3GSX - chains A and P of the 3 polymer chains in the assembly; structure by X-ray diffraction, 2.10 A resolution.

# Chain A
Protein: HLA class I histocompatibility antigen, A-2 alpha chain
Source organism: Homo sapiens
UniProt: P01892 (1A02_HUMAN); residues 1-274 here correspond to UniProt positions 25-298 (UniProt number = residue number + 24)
Amino-acid sequence (274 residues; each row starts with the number of its first residue):
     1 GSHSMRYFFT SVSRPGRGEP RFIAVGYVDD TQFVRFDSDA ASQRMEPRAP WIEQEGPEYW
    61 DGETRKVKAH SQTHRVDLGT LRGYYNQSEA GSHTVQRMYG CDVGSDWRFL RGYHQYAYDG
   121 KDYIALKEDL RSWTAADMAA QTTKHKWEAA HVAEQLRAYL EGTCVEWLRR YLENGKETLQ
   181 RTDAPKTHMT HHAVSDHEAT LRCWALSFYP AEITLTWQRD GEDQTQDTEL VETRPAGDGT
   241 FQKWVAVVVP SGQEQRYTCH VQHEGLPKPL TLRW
Differences from the reference sequence: engineered mutation Val245 (Ala269 in P01892)
Disulfide bonds: Cys101-Cys164, Cys203-Cys259

# Chain P
Protein: HCMV pp65 fragment 495-503, variant T8V (NLVPMVAVV)
Amino-acid sequence (9 residues; row label = number of the first residue in the row):
     1 NLVPMVAVV

# Interface between chain A and chain P
Pairs across the interface (41; chain A residue first):
  Met5(A) - Asn1(P)
  Tyr7(A) - Asn1(P)  hydrogen bond (side chain-backbone)
  Tyr7(A) - Leu2(P)  hydrophobic
  Phe9(A) - Leu2(P)  hydrophobic
  Met45(A) - Leu2(P)  hydrophobic
  Glu63(A) - Asn1(P)
  Glu63(A) - Leu2(P)  hydrogen bond (side chain-backbone)
  Lys66(A) - Asn1(P)  hydrogen bond
  Lys66(A) - Leu2(P)  hydrogen bond (side chain-backbone)
  Lys66(A) - Val3(P)
  Lys66(A) - Pro4(P)
  Val67(A) - Leu2(P)
  His70(A) - Leu2(P)
  His70(A) - Val3(P)
  His70(A) - Val6(P)
  Thr73(A) - Val6(P)  hydrogen bond (side chain-backbone)
  Thr73(A) - Ala7(P)
  Thr73(A) - Val8(P)
  Val76(A) - Val8(P)  hydrophobic
  Asp77(A) - Val8(P)
  Asp77(A) - Val9(P)  hydrogen bond (side chain-backbone)
  Thr80(A) - Val9(P)
  Leu81(A) - Val9(P)  hydrophobic
  Tyr84(A) - Val9(P)  hydrogen bond (side chain-backbone)
  Arg97(A) - Val6(P)
  Tyr99(A) - Leu2(P)
  Tyr99(A) - Val3(P)  hydrogen bond (side chain-backbone)
  Tyr116(A) - Val9(P)
  Thr143(A) - Val9(P)  hydrogen bond (side chain-backbone)
  Lys146(A) - Val8(P)
  Lys146(A) - Val9(P)  hydrogen bond (side chain-backbone)
  Trp147(A) - Ala7(P)
  Trp147(A) - Val8(P)  hydrogen bond (side chain-backbone)
  Trp147(A) - Val9(P)  hydrophobic
  Val152(A) - Ala7(P)  hydrophobic
  Tyr159(A) - Asn1(P)  hydrogen bond (side chain-backbone)
  Tyr159(A) - Leu2(P)
  Tyr159(A) - Val3(P)
  Thr163(A) - Asn1(P)
  Trp167(A) - Asn1(P)
  Tyr171(A) - Asn1(P)  hydrogen bond (side chain-backbone)
Other interface residues (no listed pair), chain A (29 interface residues in all): Tyr59, Tyr123, Gln155, Leu156
Other interface residues (no listed pair), chain P (9 interface residues in all): Met5

# Summary
29 residues of chain A and 9 residues of chain P are in contact, with 13 hydrogen bonds. Polar contacts
include Tyr7(A)-Asn1(P), Glu63(A)-Leu2(P) and Lys66(A)-Asn1(P).
Chain A is HLA class I histocompatibility antigen, A-2 alpha chain (Homo sapiens) and chain P is HCMV pp65
fragment 495-503, variant T8V (NLVPMVAVV); the structure, Crystal structure of the binary complex between
HLA-A2 and HCMV NLV-T8V peptide variant, was determined by X-ray diffraction (same publication as 3GSN, 3GSO,
3GSQ, 3GSR, 3GSU, 3GSV and 3GSW).
